1Q4L - chains A and B; structure by X-ray diffraction, 2.77 A resolution.

[Chain A (and B)]
Name: Glycogen synthase kinase-3 beta
Organism: Homo sapiens
Notes: EC 2.7.1.37; chain B of this document is another copy of the same molecule, construct and numbering; everything in this record applies to it too
UniProt: P49841 (GSK3B_HUMAN); numbering as in UniProt (aligned over 2-420)
Amino-acid sequence (424 residues; each row starts with the number of its first residue; numbers below 1 keep their minus sign (Gly-3 is residue -3)):
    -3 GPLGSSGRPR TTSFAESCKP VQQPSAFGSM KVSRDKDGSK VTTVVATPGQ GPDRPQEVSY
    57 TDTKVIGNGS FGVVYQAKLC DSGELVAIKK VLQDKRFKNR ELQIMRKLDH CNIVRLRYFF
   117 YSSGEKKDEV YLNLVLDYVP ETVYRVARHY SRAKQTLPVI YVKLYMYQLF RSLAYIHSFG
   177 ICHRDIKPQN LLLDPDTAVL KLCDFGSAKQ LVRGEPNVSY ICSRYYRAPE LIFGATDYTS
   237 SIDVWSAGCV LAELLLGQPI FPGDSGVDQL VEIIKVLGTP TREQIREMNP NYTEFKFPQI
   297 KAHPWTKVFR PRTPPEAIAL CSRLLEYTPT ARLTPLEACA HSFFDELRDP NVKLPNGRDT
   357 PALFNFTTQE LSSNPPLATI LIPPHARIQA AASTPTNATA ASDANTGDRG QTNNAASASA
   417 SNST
Disordered / not traced: -3 to 34, 121-123, 286-292, 387-420 (chain B: -3 to 34, 121-123, 291-299, 384-420)
Differences from the reference sequence: cloning artifact (-3 to 1)
Curated features (UniProtKB/Swiss-Prot):
  - active site: Asp181 (Proton acceptor)
  - binding site (ATP): Ile62 to Val70, Lys85
  - modified residue: Ser9 (Phosphoserine), Tyr216 (Phosphotyrosine), Ser389 (Phosphoserine), Thr390 (Phosphothreonine), Thr402 (Phosphothreonine)
  - lipidation: Cys14 (S-palmitoyl cysteine)
Ligand contacts: I-5 (679; 2-chloro-5-[4-(3-chloro-phenyl)-2,5-dioxo-2,5-dihydro-1H-pyrrol-3-ylamino]-benzoic acid): Ile62, Gly63, Asn64, Gly65, Ser66, Val70, Ala83, Lys85, Val110, Leu132, Asp133, Tyr134, Val135, Thr138, Arg141, Gln185, Asn186, Leu188, Cys199, Asp200

[Interface between chain A and chain B]
Residue-residue contacts (26; chain A residue first):
  Phe67(A) - Val263(B)  hydrophobic
  Phe67(A) - Val267(B)  hydrophobic
  Pro212(A) - Thr289(B)
  Asn213(A) - Thr289(B)
  Val214(A) - Thr289(B)
  Val214(A) - Glu290(B)
  Tyr216(A) - Ile228(B)
  Tyr216(A) - Phe229(B)  hydrophobic
  Tyr216(A) - Gly262(B)  hydrogen bond (backbone-backbone)
  Tyr216(A) - Val263(B)  hydrogen bond (backbone-backbone)
  Tyr216(A) - Leu266(B)  hydrophobic
  Ile217(A) - Val263(B)  hydrophobic
  Cys218(A) - Ser261(B)
  Ser219(A) - Asp260(B)
  Arg220(A) - Arg220(B)
  Arg220(A) - Asp260(B)  hydrogen bond (backbone-backbone)
  Ile228(A) - Tyr216(B)
  Phe229(A) - Tyr216(B)  hydrophobic
  Asp260(A) - Ser219(B)
  Asp260(A) - Arg220(B)  salt bridge
  Ser261(A) - Cys218(B)
  Gly262(A) - Tyr216(B)  hydrogen bond (backbone-backbone)
  Val263(A) - Tyr216(B)  hydrogen bond (backbone-backbone)
  Val263(A) - Ile217(B)  hydrophobic
  Leu266(A) - Tyr216(B)  hydrophobic
  Phe293(A) - Tyr216(B)
Also at the interface, not in a pair above, chain A (18 interface residues in all): Val267
Also at the interface, not in a pair above, chain B (17 interface residues in all): Phe67, Lys183

[Overview]
18 residues of chain A and 17 residues of chain B are in contact; the contacts include 5 hydrogen bonds and 1
salt bridge. Polar pairs include Asp260(A)-Arg220(B), Tyr216(A)-Gly262(B) and Tyr216(A)-Val263(B). Bound to
chain A: I-5.
Chain A and chain B are both Glycogen synthase kinase-3 beta (Homo sapiens); the structure, GSK-3 Beta
complexed with Inhibitor I-5, was determined by X-ray diffraction together with 1PYX, 1Q3D, 1Q3W and 1Q41 from
the same study.
